PDB entry 1DW2 | X-ray diffraction, 2.20 A resolution | chain A

# Chain A
Molecule: Cytochrome C
Source organism: Rhodobacter sphaeroides
UniProt: P81238 (SHP_RHOS4); numbering as in UniProt (aligned over 1-112)
Amino-acid sequence (112 residues; row label = number of the first residue in the row):
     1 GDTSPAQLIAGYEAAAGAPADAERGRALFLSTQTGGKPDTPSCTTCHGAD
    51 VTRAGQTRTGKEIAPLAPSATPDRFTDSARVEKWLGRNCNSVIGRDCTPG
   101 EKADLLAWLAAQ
Disulfide bonds: Cys-89/Cys-97
Ion coordination: heme Fe: His-47 (together with nitric oxide)
Residues lining bound ligands: heme / nitric oxide: Phe-29, Thr-40, Ser-42, Cys-43, Cys-46, His-47, Arg-58, Ile-63, Ala-64, Leu-66, Arg-74, Phe-75, Arg-80, Val-81, Trp-84, Leu-85, Asn-88, Cys-89, Val-92, Leu-105, Leu-106, Leu-109

# Summary
Chain A binds heme / nitric oxide.
Chain A is Cytochrome C (Rhodobacter sphaeroides); the structure, Structure of the nitric oxide complex of
reduced shp, an oxygen binding cytochrome C, was determined by X-ray diffraction, deposited together with
1DW0, 1DW1 and 1DW3.
